PDB entry 1D66 | X-ray diffraction, 2.70 A resolution | chains E and B of the 4 polymer chains in the assembly

# Chain E
Molecule: 19-nt DNA strand
Sequence (19 nucleotides; row label = number of the first residue in the row):
    20 CCGGAGGACTGTCCTCCGG

# Chain B
Molecule: Protein (GAL4)
From: Saccharomyces cerevisiae
UniProt: P04386 (GAL4_YEAST); numbering as in UniProt (aligned over 1-65)
Sequence (66 residues; numbered 1 to 66; the number before each row is that of its first residue):
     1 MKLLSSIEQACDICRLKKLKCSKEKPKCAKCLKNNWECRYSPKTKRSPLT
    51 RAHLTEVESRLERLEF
Disordered / not traced: 1-7, 65-66
Bound ions: Cd2+ site 1: Cys11, Cys28, Cys31, Cys38; Cd2+ site 2: Cys11, Cys14, Cys21, Cys28
Curated features (UniProtKB/Swiss-Prot):
  - DNA-binding region: Cys11 to Cys38 (Zn(2)-C6 fungal-type)
  - binding site (Zn(2+)): Cys11, Cys14, Cys21, Cys28, Cys31, Cys38
  - mutagenesis: Pro26 (P26L: Loss of DNA-binding)

# How chain E and chain B interact
Residue-residue contacts (8):
  DC21(E) - Lys17(B)  hydrogen bond to the base
  DC21(E) - Lys18(B)  hydrogen bond to the base
  DG22(E) - Lys18(B)  hydrogen bond to the base
  DG23(E) - Lys18(B)  hydrogen bond to the base
  DG30(E) - Thr50(B)  phosphate contact
  DT31(E) - Thr50(B)  phosphate contact
  DT31(E) - Arg51(B)  hydrogen bond to the phosphate
  DC32(E) - Arg51(B)  salt bridge to the phosphate
Interface residues without a listed pair, chain B (5 interface residues in all): Leu49

# In short
6 residues of chain E face 5 of chain B across their interface; the contacts include 5 hydrogen bonds and 1
salt bridge. Polar contacts include DC21(E)-Lys17(B), DC21(E)-Lys18(B) and DG22(E)-Lys18(B). Curated
annotation (UniProt) lists 6 Zn2+-binding residues and one mutagenesis site on chain B.
Here chain E is a 19-nt DNA strand and chain B is Protein (GAL4) (Saccharomyces cerevisiae). Entry 1D66 (DNA
recognition by GAL4: structure of a protein/DNA complex) was determined by X-ray diffraction.
